PDB entry 8J9Q | X-ray diffraction, 2.18 A resolution | chain A

[Chain A]
Protein: E3 ubiquitin-protein ligase UBR4
Source organism: Homo sapiens
Notes: EC 2.3.2.27
UniProt: Q5T4S7 (UBR4_HUMAN), isoform Q5T4S7-5; residues 1660-1729 here = UniProt positions 1660-1729
Chain sequence (73 residues; each row starts with the number of its first residue):
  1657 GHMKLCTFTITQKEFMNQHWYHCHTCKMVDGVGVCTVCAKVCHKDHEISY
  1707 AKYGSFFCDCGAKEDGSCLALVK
Construct notes: expression tag (1657-1659)
Bound ions: Zn2+ site 1: Cys1662, Cys1691, Cys1694, Cys1714; Zn2+ site 2: Cys1679, Cys1682, His1699, His1702; Zn2+ site 3: Cys1694, Cys1698, Cys1716, Cys1724
Swiss-Prot annotation at these positions:
  - binding site (Zn(2+)): Cys1662, Cys1679, Cys1682, Cys1691, Cys1694, Cys1698, His1699, His1702, Cys1714, Cys1716, Cys1724
  - mutagenesis: Glu1670 (E1670A: Does not affect ability to recognize type-2 N-degrons), Phe1671 (F1671A/I: Does not recognize type-2 N-degrons), Phe1712 (F1712A: Reduced but not abolished ability to recognize type-2 N-degrons), Phe1713 (F1713A/I: Does not recognize type-2 N-degrons)
From the paper describing this entry:
  - Zn2+ coordination: Cys1724
  - mutagenesis - D1721A: decreased binding to YEFS
  - mutagenesis - E1670A, D1721A: unchanged binding to REFS
  - mutagenesis - E1670A: unchanged binding to YEFS
  - mutagenesis - K1708A: increased binding to YEFS
  - mutagenesis - K1708A: increased binding to YKFS
  - mutagenesis - K1708A: unchanged binding to YDFS
  - mutagenesis - F1671A, F1671I, F1713A, F1713I: abolished binding to YEFS
  - mutagenesis - F1671A, F1671I, F1713A, F1713I: abolished binding to REFS
  - specificity-determining residues: Phe1671, Lys1708

[Overview]
Cys1662, Cys1691, Cys1694 and Cys1714 coordinate Zn2+ site 1. The Zn2+ site 2 is built by Cys1679, Cys1682,
His1699 and His1702. Curated annotation (UniProt) lists 11 Zn2+-binding residues and 4 mutagenesis sites. From
the paper: F1671A, F1671I and F1713A, among others, abolish binding to YEFS; Zn2+ coordination by Cys1724; 7
substitutions were tested in all.
Chain A is E3 ubiquitin-protein ligase UBR4 (Homo sapiens); the structure, Crystal structure of UBR box of
UBR4 apo, was determined by X-ray diffraction, deposited together with 8J9R.
